PDB entry 2BSQ | X-ray diffraction, 3.00 A resolution | chains F and J of the 10 polymer chains in the assembly

# Chain F
Name: Trafficking protein A
Source organism: Neisseria gonorrhoeae
Notes: fragment: dna-binding protein, residues 2-78
UniProtKB: Q5F881 (Q5F881_NEIG1); numbering as in UniProt (aligned over 2-78)
Sequence (77 residues; numbered 2 to 78; the number before each row is that of its first residue):
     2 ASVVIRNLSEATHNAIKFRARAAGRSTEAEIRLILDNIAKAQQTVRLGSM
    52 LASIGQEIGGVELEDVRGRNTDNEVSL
Not modelled in the structure: 67-78
Swiss-Prot annotation at these positions:
  - mutagenesis: Arg7 (R7A: Loss of DNA-binding, still binds FitB)

# Chain J
Molecule: Ir36, reverse strand
Sequence (36 nucleotides; row label = number of the first residue in the row):
    37 CAAATGCTATCAAAAXAAAAAAAATGATAGCAATCT
Modified residues: 5IU (5-iodo-2'-deoxyuridine-5'-monophosphate) at position 52

# How chain F and chain J interact
Residue-residue contacts - 9 pairs, chain F then chain J:
  Arg22(F) - DG62(J)  salt bridge to the phosphate
  Ser27(F) - DT61(J)  hydrogen bond to the phosphate
  Ser27(F) - DG62(J)  phosphate contact
  Thr28(F) - DG62(J)  hydrogen bond to the phosphate
  Glu29(F) - DT61(J)  sugar contact
  Glu29(F) - DG62(J)  hydrogen bond to the phosphate
  Ala30(F) - DT61(J)  phosphate contact
  Arg33(F) - DA60(J)  hydrogen bond to the phosphate
  Arg33(F) - DT61(J)  salt bridge to the phosphate
Other interface residues (no listed pair), chain F (7 interface residues in all): Arg7
Other interface residues (no listed pair), chain J (4 interface residues in all): DG66

# Summary
Chain F and chain J form an interface of 7 and 4 residues respectively; the contacts include 4 hydrogen bonds
and 2 salt bridges. Polar pairs include Ser27(F)-DT61(J), Thr28(F)-DG62(J) and Glu29(F)-DG62(J). From UniProt:
one mutagenesis site on chain F.
Here chain F is Trafficking protein A (Neisseria gonorrhoeae) and chain J is Ir36, reverse strand. Entry 2BSQ
(FitAB bound to DNA) was determined by X-ray diffraction, deposited together with 2H1C and 2H1O.
